9ERA - chains S and M of the 4 polymer chains in the assembly; structure by X-ray diffraction, 1.65 A resolution.

== Chain S ==
Molecule: Hydrogenase-1 small chain
From: Escherichia coli
Notes: EC 1.12.99.6
Reference sequence: P69739 (MBHS_ECOLI); residues 1-271 here correspond to UniProt positions 46-316 (UniProt number = residue number + 45)
Amino-acid sequence (279 residues; each row starts with the number of its first residue):
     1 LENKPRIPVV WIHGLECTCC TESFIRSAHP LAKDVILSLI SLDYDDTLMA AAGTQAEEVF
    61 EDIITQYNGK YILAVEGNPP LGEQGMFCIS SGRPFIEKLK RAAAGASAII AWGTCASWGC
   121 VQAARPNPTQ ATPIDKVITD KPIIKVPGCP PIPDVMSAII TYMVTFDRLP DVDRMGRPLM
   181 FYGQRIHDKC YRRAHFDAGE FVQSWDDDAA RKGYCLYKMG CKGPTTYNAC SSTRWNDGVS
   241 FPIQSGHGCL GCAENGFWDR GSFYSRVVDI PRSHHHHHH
Disordered / not traced: 1-3, 267-279
Differences from the reference sequence: expression tag (272-279)
Curated features (UniProtKB/Swiss-Prot):
  - binding site ([4Fe-4S] cluster): Cys17, Cys20, Cys115, Cys149, His187, Cys190, Cys215, Cys221
  - binding site ([3Fe-4S] cluster): Cys230, Cys249, Cys252

== Chain M ==
Molecule: Hydrogenase-1 large chain
From: Escherichia coli
Notes: EC 1.12.99.6
Reference sequence: P0ACD8 (MBHL_ECOLI); numbering as in UniProt (aligned over 1-582)
Amino-acid sequence (582 residues; row label = number of the first residue in the row):
     1 MSTQYETQGY TINNAGRRLV VDPITRIEGH MRCEVNINDQ NVITNAVSCG TMFRGLEIIL
    61 QGRDPRDAWA FVERICGVCT GVHALASVYA IEDAIGIKVP DNANIIRNIM LATLWCHDHL
   121 VHFYQLAGMD WIDVLDALKA DPRKTSELAQ SLSSWPKSSP GYFFDVQNRL KKFVEGGQLG
   181 IFRNGYWGHP QYKLPPEANL MGFAHYLEAL DFQREIVKIH AVFGGKNPHP NWIVGGMPCA
   241 INIDESGAVG AVNMERLNLV QSIITRTADF INNVMIPDAL AIGQFNKPWS EIGTGLSDKC
   301 VLSYGAFPDI ANDFGEKSLL MPGGAVINGD FNNVLPVDLV DPQQVQEFVD HAWYRYPNDQ
   361 VGRHPFDGIT DPWYNPGDVK GSDTNIQQLN EQERYSWIKA PRWRGNAMEV GPLARTLIAY
   421 HKGDAATVES VDRMMSALNL PLSGIQSTLG RILCRAHEAQ WAAGKLQYFF DKLMTNLKNG
   481 NLATASTEKW EPATWPTECR GVGFTEAPRG ALGHWAAIRD GKIDLYQCVV PTTWNASPRD
   541 PKGQIGAYEA ALMNTKMAIP EQPLEILRTL HSFDPCLACS TH
Disordered / not traced: 1
Curated features (UniProtKB/Swiss-Prot):
  - binding site (Ni(2+)): Cys76, Cys79, Cys576, Cys579

== Chain S / chain M interface ==
Residue-residue contacts (34):
  His29(S) - Glu255(M)  salt bridge
  His29(S) - Asn258(M)
  His29(S) - Leu259(M)
  His29(S) - Ser262(M)
  Pro30(S) - Asn258(M)
  Asp154(S) - Glu255(M)
  Ala158(S) - Met254(M)
  Ala158(S) - Asn258(M)
  Thr161(S) - Met254(M)
  Thr161(S) - Asn258(M)  hydrogen bond
  Tyr162(S) - Ile243(M)  hydrophobic
  Tyr162(S) - Asp244(M)  hydrogen bond
  Tyr162(S) - Met254(M)
  Thr165(S) - Lys478(M)
  Phe166(S) - Ile243(M)  hydrophobic
  Phe166(S) - Met254(M)  hydrophobic
  Phe166(S) - Met474(M)  hydrophobic
  Phe166(S) - Leu477(M)
  Phe166(S) - Lys478(M)
  Arg168(S) - Lys478(M)
  Pro170(S) - Asp244(M)
  Asp171(S) - Asp244(M)  hydrogen bond (backbone-side chain)
  Leu179(S) - Glu245(M)
  Leu179(S) - Ser246(M)
  Met180(S) - Ile243(M)
  Met180(S) - Asp244(M)
  Met180(S) - Glu245(M)
  Met180(S) - Ala248(M)
  Met180(S) - Val249(M)
  Gly183(S) - Ser246(M)  hydrogen bond (backbone-side chain)
  Gln184(S) - Gly247(M)
  Gln184(S) - Val249(M)
  Ala229(S) - Val249(M)  hydrophobic
  Ser232(S) - Val249(M)
Other interface residues (no listed pair), chain S (22 interface residues in all): Ala28, Ser157, Phe181, Lys189, Thr233
Other interface residues (no listed pair), chain M (17 interface residues in all): Gly250, Asn253

== Summary ==
Chain S and chain M form an interface of 22 and 17 residues respectively; the contacts include 4 hydrogen
bonds and 1 salt bridge. Polar contacts include His29(S)-Glu255(M), Thr161(S)-Asn258(M) and
Tyr162(S)-Asp244(M).
Here chain S is Hydrogenase-1 small chain and chain M is Hydrogenase-1 large chain, both from Escherichia
coli. Entry 9ERA (Hydrogenase-1 Ni-Lii state) was determined by X-ray diffraction.
